6RAX - chains L and M of the 13 polymer chains in the assembly; structure by electron microscopy, 3.99 A resolution.

[Chain L]
Name: Probable DNA replication complex GINS protein PSF2
Source organism: Drosophila melanogaster
Reference sequence: Q9VQY9 (PSF2_DROME); residue numbers follow UniProt; this construct covers 1-203
Amino-acid sequence (203 residues; numbered 1 to 203; the number before each row is that of its first residue):
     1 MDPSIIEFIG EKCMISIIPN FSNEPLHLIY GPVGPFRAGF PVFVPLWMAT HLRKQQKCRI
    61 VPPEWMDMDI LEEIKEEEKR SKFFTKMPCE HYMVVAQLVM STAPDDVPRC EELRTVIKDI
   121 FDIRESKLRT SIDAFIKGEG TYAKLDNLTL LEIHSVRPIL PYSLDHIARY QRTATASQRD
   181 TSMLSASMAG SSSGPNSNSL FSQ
Not modelled in the structure: 186-203

[Chain M]
Name: AT18545p
Source organism: Drosophila melanogaster
Reference sequence: Q9W2V7 (Q9W2V7_DROME); residue numbers follow UniProt; this construct covers 1-212
Amino-acid sequence (212 residues; numbered 1 to 212; the number before each row is that of its first residue):
     1 MNGMNYFPNY YSIEDIFVTQ EKVECRVNTK LQRMGFLDSG AESDDLEPGR TVNLPLWYIK
    61 ELKVNNAYFT VAVPDIYRNV HKAVCEAETT HIELGRLHPY FYEFGRYLTP YDRNHVIGRI
   121 IFETLRQRVR HLLDISKSDG QAAKAEHRLD NIEAKLHEAG VRTNSQYIEW LQMTGNKIRT
   181 SELVEEHQKK RRRADRSDDE GDALPNSKRA TL
Not modelled in the structure: 1-7, 175-212

[Chain L / chain M interface]
Contacting residue pairs - 38 pairs, chain L then chain M:
  Pro-3(L) / Trp-170(M)
  Glu-7(L) / Trp-170(M)  hydrogen bond
  Met-93(L) / Trp-170(M)
  Val-94(L) / Trp-170(M)  hydrophobic
  Gln-97(L) / Trp-170(M)  hydrogen bond
  Gln-97(L) / Gln-172(M)  hydrogen bond (side chain-backbone)
  Gln-97(L) / Met-173(M)
  Phe-121(L) / Tyr-167(M)
  Arg-129(L) / Leu-133(M)
  Ile-132(L) / Val-129(M)
  Ile-132(L) / Arg-130(M)  hydrogen bond (backbone-side chain)
  Asp-133(L) / Arg-130(M)
  Asp-133(L) / Leu-133(M)
  Ala-134(L) / Arg-130(M)
  Phe-135(L) / Arg-126(M)  hydrogen bond (backbone-side chain)
  Phe-135(L) / Val-129(M)
  Phe-135(L) / Arg-130(M)
  Ile-136(L) / Arg-126(M)
  Ile-136(L) / Arg-130(M)
  Lys-137(L) / Arg-126(M)
  Leu-151(L) / Tyr-167(M)  hydrogen bond (backbone-side chain)
  Leu-151(L) / Trp-170(M)  hydrophobic
  His-154(L) / Tyr-167(M)
  Ser-155(L) / Thr-163(M)
  Ser-155(L) / Tyr-167(M)
  Pro-158(L) / Thr-163(M)
  Ile-159(L) / Gly-160(M)
  Ser-163(L) / Leu-156(M)
  Asp-165(L) / Tyr-10(M)
  His-166(L) / Arg-106(M)
  Ile-167(L) / Phe-122(M)
  Arg-169(L) / Arg-106(M)
  Tyr-170(L) / Gly-118(M)
  Tyr-170(L) / Arg-119(M)  hydrogen bond (side chain-backbone)
  Tyr-170(L) / Phe-122(M)  hydrophobic
  Gln-171(L) / Phe-122(M)
  Ser-182(L) / His-115(M)  hydrogen bond (side chain-backbone)
  Met-183(L) / Arg-119(M)
Also at the interface, not in a pair above, chain L (32 interface residues in all): Asp-2, Met-100, Glu-152, Ala-168, Thr-181
Also at the interface, not in a pair above, chain M (22 interface residues in all): Tyr-102, Glu-103, Ser-136, Gln-166, Leu-171

[Summary]
32 residues of chain L face 22 of chain M across their interface, with 8 hydrogen bonds. Among the polar pairs
are Glu-7(L)/Trp-170(M), Gln-97(L)/Trp-170(M) and Gln-97(L)/Gln-172(M).
Here chain L is Probable DNA replication complex GINS protein PSF2 and chain M is AT18545p, both from
Drosophila melanogaster. Entry 6RAX (D. melanogaster CMG-DNA, State 1B) was determined by electron microscopy
together with 6RAZ, 6RAW and 6RAY from the same study.
